PDB entry 3ATT | X-ray diffraction, 2.00 A resolution | chain A

# Chain A
Name: Putative uncharacterized protein
Source organism: Mycobacterium tuberculosis
UniProt: O53318 (O53318_MYCTU); residue numbers follow UniProt; this construct covers 22-378
Sequence (357 residues; row label = number of the first residue in the row):
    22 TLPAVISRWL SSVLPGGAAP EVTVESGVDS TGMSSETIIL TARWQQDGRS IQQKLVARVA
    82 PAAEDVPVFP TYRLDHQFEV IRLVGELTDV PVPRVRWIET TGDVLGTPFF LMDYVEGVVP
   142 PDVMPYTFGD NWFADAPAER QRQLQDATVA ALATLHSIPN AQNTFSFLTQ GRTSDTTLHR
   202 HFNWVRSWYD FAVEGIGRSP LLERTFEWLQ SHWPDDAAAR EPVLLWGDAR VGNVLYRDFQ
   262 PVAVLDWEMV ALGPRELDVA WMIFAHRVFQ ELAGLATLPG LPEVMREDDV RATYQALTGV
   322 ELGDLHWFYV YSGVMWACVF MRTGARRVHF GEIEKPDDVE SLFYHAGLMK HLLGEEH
Disordered / not traced: 191-195
Ion coordination: Ca2+ site 1: Gly106, Thr109; Mg2+ site 1: Asn254, Asp267 (together with ATP); Mg2+ site 2: Asp267, Glu269 (together with ATP, acetate ion); Ca2+ site 2: Gly375, Glu377
Small-molecule neighbours: ATP (adenosine-5'-triphosphate): Ser56, Glu57, Thr58, Ile60, Val77, Arg79, Pro114, Met133, Asp134, Tyr135, Val136, Val140, Asp143, Arg251, Asn254, Leu256, Leu266, Asp267, Glu269

# Summary
Ligands of chain A: ATP. Asp267 and Glu269 form the Mg2+ site 2. Gly106 and Thr109 coordinate Ca2+ site 1.
Chain A is Putative uncharacterized protein (Mycobacterium tuberculosis); the structure, Crystal structure of
Rv3168 with ATP, was determined by X-ray diffraction (same publication as 3ATS).
